Entry 7BOP (X-ray diffraction, 1.90 A resolution); this record covers chain A.

== Chain A ==
Protein: Alpha-1,2-mannosyltransferase (Ktr4), putative
Source organism: Neosartorya fumigata (strain CEA10 / CBS 144.89 / FGSC A1163)
Reference sequence: B0Y2F5 (B0Y2F5_ASPFC); residues 27-397 here = UniProt positions 27-397
Sequence (386 residues; each row starts with the number of its first residue):
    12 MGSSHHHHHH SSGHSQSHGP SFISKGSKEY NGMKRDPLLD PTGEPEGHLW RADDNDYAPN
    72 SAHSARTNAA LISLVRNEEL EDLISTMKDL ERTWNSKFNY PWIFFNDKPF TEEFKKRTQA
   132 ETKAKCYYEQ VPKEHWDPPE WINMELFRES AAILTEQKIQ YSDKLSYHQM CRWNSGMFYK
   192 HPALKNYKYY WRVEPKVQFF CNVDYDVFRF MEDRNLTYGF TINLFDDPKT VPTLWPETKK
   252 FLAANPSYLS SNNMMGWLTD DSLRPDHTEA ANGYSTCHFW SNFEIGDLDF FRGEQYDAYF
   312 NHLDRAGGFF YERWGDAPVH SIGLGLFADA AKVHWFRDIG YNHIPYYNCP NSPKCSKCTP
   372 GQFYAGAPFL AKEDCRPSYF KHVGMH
Unresolved in the structure: 12-27, 35-39
Differences from the reference sequence: initiating methionine (12); expression tag (13-26)
Cystine bridges: Cys212-Cys366, Cys288-Cys386, Cys360-Cys369
Bound ions: Na+ site 1: Ala63, Asn66; Na+ site 2: Thr166, Lys169, Tyr172; Mn2+: Glu205, His354 (together with GDP)
Small-molecule neighbours: GDP (guanosine-5'-diphosphate): Leu85, Val86, Arg87, Glu90, Phe116, Asn117, Asp118, Trp147, Ser177, Tyr178, Met181, Glu205, Pro206, His354
What the authors report for this chain:
  - Mn2+ coordination: Glu205, His354
  - binding site for GDP: Leu85, Arg87, Asn117, Asp118, Trp147, Tyr172, Tyr178, Met181, Pro206
  - catalytic residues: Tyr178 (from molecular simulation)
  - catalytic residues: Glu205 (citing earlier work)
  - mutagenesis - E102A, M181A, C182A, H289A, W291A: unchanged growth
  - mutagenesis - Y178A, E205A, R324A, A328F: abolished growth
  - mutagenesis - Y172A, S177A, R203A, H354A: decreased growth

== Overview ==
Chain A binds GDP. The Na+ site 1 is built by Ala63 and Asn66. The Na+ site 2 is built by Thr166, Lys169 and
Tyr172. From the paper: catalytic residues Tyr178 and Glu205; Y178A, E205A and R324A, among others, abolish
growth; 13 substitutions were tested in all.
Chain A is Alpha-1,2-mannosyltransferase (Ktr4), putative (Neosartorya fumigata (strain CEA10 / CBS 144.89 /
FGSC A1163)); the structure, Crystal Structure of Core-mannan synthase A (CmsA/Ktr4) from Aspergillus
fumigatus, Mn/GDP-form, was determined by X-ray diffraction (same publication as 7BOO).
